Entry 1WD1 (X-ray diffraction, 2.20 A resolution); this record covers chains B and A of the 3 polymer chains in the assembly.

== Chain B ==
Molecule: 10-nt DNA strand
Sequence (10 nucleotides; row label = number of the first residue in the row):
   101 CCTACGTAGG

== Chain A ==
Molecule: DNA-binding proteins 7a/7b/7d
Organism: Sulfolobus acidocaldarius
Reference sequence: P13123 (DN71_SULAC); residues 1-66 here correspond to UniProt positions 0-65 (UniProt number = residue number - 1)
Sequence (66 residues; each row starts with the number of its first residue):
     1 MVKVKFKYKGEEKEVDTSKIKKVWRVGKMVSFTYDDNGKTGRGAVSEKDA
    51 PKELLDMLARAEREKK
Not modelled in the structure: 1, 66
Reported in the primary citation:
  - binding site for the 10-nt DNA strand (chain B): Lys-5, Lys-7, Lys-21, Lys-22, Trp-24, Val-26, Ser-31, Thr-33, Arg-42, Arg-60, Arg-63, Glu-64
  - binding site for the 10-nt DNA strand: Lys-7, Tyr-8, Met-29, Ala-44, Ser-46, Arg-63
  - conformationally variable residues (side-chain flip): Val-2, Arg-42

== How chain B and chain A interact ==
Pairs across the interface (13; chain B residue first):
  DC105(B) / Val-26(A)  base contact
  DG106(B) / Trp-24(A)  hydrogen bond to the base
  DG106(B) / Arg-25(A)  sugar contact
  DG106(B) / Val-26(A)  base contact
  DG106(B) / Ser-31(A)  hydrogen bond to the base
  DT107(B) / Lys-22(A)  phosphate contact
  DT107(B) / Trp-24(A)  hydrogen bond to the sugar
  DT107(B) / Arg-42(A)  hydrogen bond to the base
  DT107(B) / Lys-65(A)  salt bridge to the phosphate
  DA108(B) / Lys-22(A)  salt bridge to the phosphate
  DA108(B) / Arg-42(A)  hydrogen bond to the base
  DG109(B) / Thr-40(A)  hydrogen bond to the phosphate
  DG110(B) / Lys-39(A)  phosphate contact
Interface residues without a listed pair, chain A (10 interface residues in all): Thr-33

== Summary ==
6 residues of chain B face 10 of chain A across their interface, with 6 hydrogen bonds and 2 salt bridges.
Among the polar pairs are DG106(B)/Trp-24(A), DG106(B)/Ser-31(A) and DT107(B)/Arg-42(A). The paper reports a
binding site for the 10-nt DNA strand (chain B) at Lys-5(A), Lys-7(A) and Lys-21(A) among others; a binding
site for the 10-nt DNA strand at Lys-7(A), Tyr-8(A) and Met-29(A) among others.
Chain B is a 10-nt DNA strand and chain A is DNA-binding proteins 7a/7b/7d (Sulfolobus acidocaldarius); the
structure, Crystal structures of the hyperthermophilic chromosomal protein Sac7d in complex with DNA decamers,
was determined by X-ray diffraction, deposited together with 1WD0.
